7E99 - chains B and D of the 4 polymer chains in the assembly; structure by X-ray diffraction, 2.10 A resolution.

Chain B:
Protein: Extracellular giant hemoglobin major globin subunit A2
From: Oligobrachia mashikoi
Reference sequence: Q7M413 (GLBA2_OLIMA); residues 1-142 here correspond to UniProt positions 17-158 (UniProt number = residue number + 16)
Sequence (142 residues; each row starts with the number of its first residue):
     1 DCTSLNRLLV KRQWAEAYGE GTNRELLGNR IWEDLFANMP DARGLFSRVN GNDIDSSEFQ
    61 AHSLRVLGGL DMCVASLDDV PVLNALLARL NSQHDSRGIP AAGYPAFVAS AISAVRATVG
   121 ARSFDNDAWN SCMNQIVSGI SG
Disulfides: Cys2-Cys132
Swiss-Prot annotation at these positions:
  - binding site (hydrogen sulfide): Cys73
  - binding site (heme b): His94

Chain D:
Protein: Giant hemoglobin B1b globin chain
From: Oligobrachia mashikoi
Reference sequence: B1Q3G1 (B1Q3G1_OLIMA); numbering as in UniProt (aligned over 1-145)
Sequence (145 residues; row label = number of the first residue in the row):
     1 ECCSRGDAEV VISEWDQVFN AAMAGSSESA IGVAIFDVFF TSSGVSPSMF PGGGDSSSAE
    61 FLAQVSRVIS GADIAINSLT NRATCDSLLS HLNAQHKAIS GVTGAAVTHL SEAISSVVAQ
   121 VLPSAHIDAW GYCMAYIAAG IGAGL
Disulfides: Cys3-Cys133

How chain B and chain D interact:
Pairs across the interface (14):
  Leu5(B) with Ala34(D), hydrophobic; Val117(D), hydrophobic; Gln120(D); Val121(D), hydrophobic
  Leu8(B) with Ser27(D); Ile31(D), hydrophobic
  Leu9(B) with Gln120(D); Val121(D); Pro123(D), hydrophobic
  Arg12(B) with Gln17(D); Val121(D), hydrogen bond (side chain-backbone); Leu122(D)
  Ser123(B) with Pro123(D), hydrogen bond (side chain-backbone); Ser124(D)
Interface residues without a listed pair, chain B (7 interface residues in all): Asp78, Asp125
Interface residues without a listed pair, chain D (11 interface residues in all): Ala30

In short:
The interface between chain B and chain D involves 7 residues on one side and 11 on the other; the contacts
include 2 hydrogen bonds. Among the polar pairs are Arg12(B)-Val121(D) and Ser123(B)-Pro123(D).
Chain B is Extracellular giant hemoglobin major globin subunit A2 and chain D is Giant hemoglobin B1b globin
chain, both from Oligobrachia mashikoi; the structure, Oxy-deoxy intermediate of 400 kDa giant hemoglobin at
13% oxygen saturation, was determined by X-ray diffraction (same publication as 7E96, 7E97 and 7E98).
